3DHI - chains A and E of the 4 polymer chains in the assembly; structure by X-ray diffraction, 1.68 A resolution.

[Chain A]
Protein: toluene 4-monooxygenase hydroxylase alpha subunit
Source organism: Pseudomonas mendocina
UniProtKB: Q6Q8Q7 (Q6Q8Q7_PSEME); numbering as in UniProt (aligned over 1-500)
Chain sequence (500 residues; numbered 1 to 500; the number before each row is that of its first residue):
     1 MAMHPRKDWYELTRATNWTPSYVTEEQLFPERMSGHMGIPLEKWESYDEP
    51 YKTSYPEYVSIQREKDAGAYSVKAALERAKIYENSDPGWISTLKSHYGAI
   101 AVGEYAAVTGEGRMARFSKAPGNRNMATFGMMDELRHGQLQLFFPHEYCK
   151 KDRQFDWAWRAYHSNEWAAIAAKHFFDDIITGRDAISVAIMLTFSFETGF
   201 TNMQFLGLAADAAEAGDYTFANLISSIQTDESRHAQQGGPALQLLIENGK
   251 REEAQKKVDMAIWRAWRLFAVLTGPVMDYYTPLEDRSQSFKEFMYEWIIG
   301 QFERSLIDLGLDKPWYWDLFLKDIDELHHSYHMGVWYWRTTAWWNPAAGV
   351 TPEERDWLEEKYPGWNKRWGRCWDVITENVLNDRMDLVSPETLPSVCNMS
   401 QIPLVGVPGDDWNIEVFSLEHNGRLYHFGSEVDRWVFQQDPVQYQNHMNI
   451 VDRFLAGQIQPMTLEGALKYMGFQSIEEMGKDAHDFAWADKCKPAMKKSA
Unresolved in the structure: 1, 500
Bound ions: Fe ion site 1: E104, E134, H137, E231 (together with acetate ion); Fe ion site 2: E134, E197, E231, H234 (together with acetate ion)
What the authors report for this chain:
  - Fe ion coordination: E104, E134, H137, E197, E231, H234
  - conformationally variable residues (side-chain flip): E197, E231
  - catalytic residues: T201 (proposed by the authors, not directly observed)

[Chain E]
Protein: Toluene-4-monooxygenase system effector protein
Source organism: Pseudomonas mendocina
Notes: EC 1.14.13.-
UniProtKB: Q00459 (TMOD_PSEME); residues 1-103 here = UniProt positions 1-103
Chain sequence (103 residues; each row starts with the number of its first residue):
     1 MSTLADQALHNNNVGPIIRAGDLVEPVIETAEIDNPGKEITVEDRRAYVR
    51 IAAEGELILTRKTLEEQLGRPFNMQELEINLASFAGQIQADEDQIRFYFD
   101 KTM

[Interface between chain A and chain E]
Contacting residue pairs (80):
  P5(A) with E92(E)
  R6(A) with Q75(E)
  K7(A) with E92(E)
  P50(A) with I88(E)
  Y51(A) with E78(E); L81(E); I88(E), hydrophobic
  K52(A) with Q75(E)
  T53(A) with Q75(E)
  E57(A) with Q75(E)
  I61(A) with Q75(E); E78(E); I79(E), hydrophobic
  Q62(A) with E78(E)
  E64(A) with I79(E)
  K65(A) with E78(E), salt bridge; I79(E)
  N202(A) with S83(E)
  L206(A) with Y48(E); A82(E), hydrophobic; S83(E)
  A209(A) with A47(E)
  A210(A) with R45(E); A47(E)
  A213(A) with R46(E); A47(E), hydrophobic
  E214(A) with R46(E), salt bridge
  N222(A) with R19(E), hydrogen bond
  S225(A) with R19(E), hydrogen bond
  S226(A) with R19(E)
  Q228(A) with A82(E)
  T229(A) with R19(E); E78(E), hydrogen bond (side chain-backbone); I79(E); L81(E); A82(E)
  S232(A) with A82(E), hydrogen bond (side chain-backbone); S83(E); F84(E)
  R233(A) with E78(E), salt bridge
  Q236(A) with F84(E)
  Q288(A) with R45(E)
  F293(A) with Y48(E)
  Y295(A) with M1(E), hydrogen bond (side chain-backbone); L4(E), hydrophobic; A5(E), hydrophobic
  E296(A) with Y48(E), hydrogen bond; R50(E), salt bridge
  W297(A) with I17(E), hydrophobic; Y48(E), hydrogen bond; R50(E); S83(E)
  I299(A) with A5(E); A8(E), hydrophobic; L9(E)
  G300(A) with A8(E); N11(E)
  Q301(A) with I17(E); R50(E); S83(E), hydrogen bond; F84(E)
  E303(A) with L9(E)
  R304(A) with L9(E); N11(E), hydrogen bond (side chain-backbone); N12(E); F99(E); K101(E), hydrogen bond (side chain-backbone); M103(E)
  I307(A) with L9(E), hydrophobic; K101(E); M103(E), hydrophobic
  D308(A) with Q87(E); F99(E); D100(E), hydrogen bond (side chain-backbone); K101(E), hydrogen bond (side chain-backbone)
  L309(A) with Q87(E)
  K313(A) with L9(E)
  W317(A) with L9(E), hydrophobic
  L321(A) with A5(E), hydrophobic
  D325(A) with M1(E)
Also at the interface, not in a pair above, chain A (50 interface residues in all): G207, D230, Q243, S287, K291, G310, K322
Also at the interface, not in a pair above, chain E (35 interface residues in all): D6, E76, N80, A85, A90, Y98, T102

[In short]
Chain A and chain E form an interface of 50 and 35 residues respectively, with 12 hydrogen bonds and 4 salt
bridges. Among the polar pairs are K65(A)-E78(E), E214(A)-R46(E) and R233(A)-E78(E). The paper reports the
catalytic residue T201(A); Fe ion coordination by E104(A), E134(A) and H137(A) among others.
Here chain A is toluene 4-monooxygenase hydroxylase alpha subunit and chain E is Toluene-4-monooxygenase
system effector protein, both from Pseudomonas mendocina. Entry 3DHI (Crystal Structure of Reduced Toluene
4-Monoxygenase Hydroxylase Complexed with Effector Protein) was determined by X-ray diffraction (same
publication as 3DHG and 3DHH).
